Entry 9FP2 (electron microscopy, 3.76 A resolution); this record covers chains E and W of the 8 polymer chains in the assembly.

Chain E:
Name: Cyclic di-GMP binding protein BcsE
From: Escherichia coli
Notes: engineered mutation(s): N-terminal Strep-tag
Chain sequence (536 residues; each row starts with the number of its first residue; numbers below 1 keep their minus sign (Met-12 is residue -12)):
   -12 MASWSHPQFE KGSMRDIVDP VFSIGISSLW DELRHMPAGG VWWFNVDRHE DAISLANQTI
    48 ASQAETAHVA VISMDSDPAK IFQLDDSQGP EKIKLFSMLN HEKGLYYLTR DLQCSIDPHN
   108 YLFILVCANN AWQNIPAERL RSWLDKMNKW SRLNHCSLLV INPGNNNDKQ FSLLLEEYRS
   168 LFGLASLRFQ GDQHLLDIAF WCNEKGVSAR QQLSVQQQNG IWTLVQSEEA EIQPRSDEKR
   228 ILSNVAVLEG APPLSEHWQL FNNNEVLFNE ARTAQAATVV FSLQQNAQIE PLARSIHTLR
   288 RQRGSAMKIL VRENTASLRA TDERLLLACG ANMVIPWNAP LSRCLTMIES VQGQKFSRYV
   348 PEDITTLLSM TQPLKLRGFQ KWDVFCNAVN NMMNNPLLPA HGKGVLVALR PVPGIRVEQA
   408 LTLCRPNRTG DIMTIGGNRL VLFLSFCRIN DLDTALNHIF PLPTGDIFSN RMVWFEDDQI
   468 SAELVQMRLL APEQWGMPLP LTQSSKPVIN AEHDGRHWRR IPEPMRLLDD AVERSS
Disordered / not traced: -12 to 4, 214-222, 492-504, 516-523
Small-molecule neighbours:
  - c-di-GMP (C2E; 9,9'-[(2R,3R,3aS,5S,7aR,9R,10R,10aS,12S,14aR)-3,5,10,12-tetrahydroxy-5,12-dioxidooctahydro-2H,7H-difuro[3,2-d:3',2'-j][1,3,7,9,2,8]tetraoxadiphosphacyclododecine-2,9-diyl]bis(2-amino-1,9-dihydro-6H-purin-6-one)), molecule 1: Asn273, Ile276, Ala303, Ser304, Leu305, Arg306, Asp309, Asn414, Arg415, Thr416, His445
  - c-di-GMP (C2E), molecule 2: Leu305, Arg306, Ala307, Asn414, Arg415, Asp418, Phe433, Cys434, Arg435, Asp438, Thr441, Ala442, His445
Reported in the primary citation:
  - binding site for c-di-GMP: Arg306, Arg415

Chain W:
Name: Cell division protein
From: Escherichia coli
UniProt: A0A0B1KWQ0 (A0A0B1KWQ0_ECOLX); numbering as in UniProt (aligned over 1-250)
Chain sequence (250 residues; numbered 1 to 250; the number before each row is that of its first residue):
     1 MAVLGLQGVR GGVGTTTITA ALAWSLQMLG ENVLVVDACP DNLLRLSFNV DFTHRQGWAR
    61 AMLDGQDWRD AGLRYTSQLD LLPFGQLSIE EQENPQHWQT RLSDICSGLQ QLKASGRYQW
   121 ILIDLPRDAS QITHQLLSLC DHSLAIVNVD ANCHIRLHQQ ALPDGAHILI NNFRIGSQVQ
   181 DDIYQLWLQS QRRLLPMLIH RDEAMAECLA AKQPVGEYRS DALAAEEILT LANWCLLNYS
   241 GLKTPVGSKS
Disordered / not traced: 1, 241-250
Ion coordination: Mg2+: Thr16 (together with ATP)
Small-molecule neighbours:
  - ATP (adenosine-5'-triphosphate), molecule 1: Arg10, Arg127, Asp150, Ala151, Asn152, Arg156
  - ATP, molecule 2: Arg10, Gly11, Gly12, Val13, Gly14, Thr15, Thr16, Thr17, Asp41, Asn171, Asn172, Ile199, His200, Arg201, Asp202, Met205, Ala206

Chain E / chain W interface:
Residue-residue contacts - 49 pairs, chain E then chain W:
  Gly401(E) - Leu236(W)
  Ile402(E) - Leu236(W)  hydrophobic
  Ile402(E) - Leu237(W)  hydrophobic
  Arg403(E) - Leu29(W)  hydrogen bond (side chain-backbone)
  Arg403(E) - Glu31(W)  salt bridge
  Gln406(E) - Leu29(W)  hydrogen bond (side chain-backbone)
  Gln406(E) - Glu31(W)  hydrogen bond
  Gln406(E) - Asn233(W)
  Gln406(E) - Leu236(W)
  Thr409(E) - Leu29(W)
  Thr409(E) - Asn233(W)
  Leu410(E) - Asn233(W)
  Pro448(E) - Thr230(W)
  Asp453(E) - Leu237(W)
  Ile454(E) - Leu237(W)  hydrophobic
  Leu486(E) - Met28(W)
  Leu486(E) - Leu29(W)  hydrophobic
  Gln490(E) - Gln27(W)  hydrogen bond (side chain-backbone)
  Gln490(E) - Met28(W)
  Gln490(E) - Gln78(W)  hydrogen bond
  Ser491(E) - Met28(W)
  Arg506(E) - Asn49(W)  hydrogen bond
  Arg506(E) - Ala211(W)  hydrogen bond (side chain-backbone)
  Arg506(E) - Lys212(W)
  Arg506(E) - Gln213(W)  hydrogen bond
  Arg507(E) - Asn49(W)  hydrogen bond (backbone-side chain)
  Arg507(E) - Tyr75(W)
  Arg507(E) - Thr76(W)
  Arg507(E) - Glu217(W)  salt bridge
  Ile508(E) - Asn49(W)
  Pro509(E) - Phe48(W)
  Pro509(E) - Asn49(W)
  Pro509(E) - Val50(W)  hydrophobic
  Pro509(E) - Leu73(W)  hydrophobic
  Pro509(E) - Arg74(W)
  Glu510(E) - Leu73(W)
  Glu510(E) - Arg74(W)  hydrogen bond (backbone-backbone)
  Pro511(E) - Gly72(W)
  Pro511(E) - Leu73(W)  hydrophobic
  Met512(E) - Arg69(W)
  Met512(E) - Gly72(W)  hydrogen bond (backbone-backbone)
  Met512(E) - Arg74(W)
  Arg513(E) - Asp67(W)  salt bridge
  Arg513(E) - Arg69(W)
  Arg513(E) - Asp70(W)  salt bridge
  Leu514(E) - Arg69(W)  hydrogen bond (backbone-backbone)
  Leu514(E) - Tyr118(W)
  Leu515(E) - Arg69(W)
  Leu515(E) - Leu112(W)
Also at the interface, not in a pair above, chain E (26 interface residues in all): Val399, Arg412, Leu449, Trp505
Also at the interface, not in a pair above, chain W (35 interface residues in all): Trp24, Gly30, Trp68, Asp80, Leu82, Pro196, Met197, Glu226, Leu229

Overview:
26 residues of chain E face 35 of chain W across their interface; the contacts include 12 hydrogen bonds and 4
salt bridges. Polar contacts include Arg403(E)-Glu31(W), Arg507(E)-Glu217(W) and Arg513(E)-Asp67(W). Chain E
binds c-di-GMP. Ligands of chain W: ATP. From the paper: a binding site for c-di-GMP at Arg306(E) and
Arg415(E).
Here chain E is Cyclic di-GMP binding protein BcsE and chain W is Cell division protein, both from Escherichia
coli. Entry 9FP2 (Cryo-EM structure of the BcsEFRQ regulatory subcomplex for E. coli cellulose secretion in
non-saturating c-di-GMP (local)) was determined by electron microscopy (same publication as 9FMV, 9FMZ, 9FNN,
9FO7 and 9FP0).
